7D6R - chains A and F of the 7 polymer chains in the assembly; structure by X-ray diffraction, 1.60 A resolution.

== Chain A ==
Name: rRNA N-glycosylase
From: Escherichia coli
Notes: EC 3.2.2.22
Reference sequence: Q8XBV2 (Q8XBV2_ECOLX); residues 1-297 here correspond to UniProt positions 23-319 (UniProt number = residue number + 22)
Sequence (297 residues; each row starts with the number of its first residue):
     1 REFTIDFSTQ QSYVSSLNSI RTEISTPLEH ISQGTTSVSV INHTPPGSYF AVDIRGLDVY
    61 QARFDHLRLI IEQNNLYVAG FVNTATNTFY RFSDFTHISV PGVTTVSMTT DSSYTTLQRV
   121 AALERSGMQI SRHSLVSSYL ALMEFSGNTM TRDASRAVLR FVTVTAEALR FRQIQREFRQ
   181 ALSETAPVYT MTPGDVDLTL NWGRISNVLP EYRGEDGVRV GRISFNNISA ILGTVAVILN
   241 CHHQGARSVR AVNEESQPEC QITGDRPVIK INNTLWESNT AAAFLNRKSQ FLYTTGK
Unresolved in the structure: 242-256
Disulfides: C241-C260
What the authors report for this chain:
  - binding site for MMA betaAla peptide: E72, Y77, V78, D94, S112, Y114, T115, E167, R170, T199, G203
  - catalytic residues: E167, R170 (citing earlier work)

== Chain F ==
Name: Shiga toxin 2 B subunit
From: Escherichia coli
Reference sequence: Q7DJJ2 (Q7DJJ2_ECOLX); residues 1-70 here correspond to UniProt positions 20-89 (UniProt number = residue number + 19)
Sequence (70 residues; numbered 1 to 70; the number before each row is that of its first residue):
     1 ADCAKGKIEF SKYNEDDTFT VKVDGKEYWT SRWNLQPLLQ SAQLTGMTVT IKSSTCESGS
    61 GFAEVQFNND
Disulfides: C3-C56
What the authors report for this chain:
  - binding site for MMA betaAla peptide: K5, D70
  - mutagenesis - W29A, W33A, G61A: decreased binding to MMbetaA-tet

== How chain A and chain F interact ==
Pairs across the interface (18; chain A residue first):
  N272(A) - T45(F)  hydrogen bond (side chain-backbone)
  N272(A) - G46(F)
  N272(A) - M47(F)
  N272(A) - N69(F)  hydrogen bond
  N272(A) - D70(F)  hydrogen bond (side chain-backbone)
  N273(A) - D70(F)  hydrogen bond
  W276(A) - L44(F)
  F284(A) - S41(F)
  F284(A) - L44(F)  hydrophobic
  F284(A) - T45(F)
  L285(A) - S41(F)
  S289(A) - N34(F)  hydrogen bond
  Q290(A) - W33(F)
  Q290(A) - N34(F)
  Q290(A) - Q36(F)  hydrogen bond
  Q290(A) - P37(F)
  F291(A) - N34(F)  hydrogen bond (backbone-side chain)
  T294(A) - W33(F)
Other interface residues (no listed pair), chain A (10 interface residues in all): I271

== In short ==
The interface between chain A and chain F involves 10 residues on one side and 11 on the other, with 7
hydrogen bonds. Polar pairs include N272(A)-T45(F), N272(A)-N69(F) and N272(A)-D70(F). The paper reports
catalytic residues E167(A) and R170(A); W29A, W33A and G61A of chain F reduce binding to MMbetaA-tet.
Here chain A is rRNA N-glycosylase and chain F is Shiga toxin 2 B subunit, both from Escherichia coli. Entry
7D6R (Crystal structure of the Stx2a complexed with MMA betaAla peptide) was determined by X-ray diffraction
together with 7D6Q from the same study.
